PDB entry 8YKX | electron microscopy, 2.69 A resolution | chains B and G of the 5 polymer chains in the assembly

Chain B:
Molecule: Guanine nucleotide-binding protein G(I)/G(S)/G(T) subunit beta-1
From: Rattus norvegicus
Reference sequence: P54311 (GBB1_RAT); residue numbers follow UniProt; this construct covers 1-340
Amino-acid sequence (340 residues; each row starts with the number of its first residue):
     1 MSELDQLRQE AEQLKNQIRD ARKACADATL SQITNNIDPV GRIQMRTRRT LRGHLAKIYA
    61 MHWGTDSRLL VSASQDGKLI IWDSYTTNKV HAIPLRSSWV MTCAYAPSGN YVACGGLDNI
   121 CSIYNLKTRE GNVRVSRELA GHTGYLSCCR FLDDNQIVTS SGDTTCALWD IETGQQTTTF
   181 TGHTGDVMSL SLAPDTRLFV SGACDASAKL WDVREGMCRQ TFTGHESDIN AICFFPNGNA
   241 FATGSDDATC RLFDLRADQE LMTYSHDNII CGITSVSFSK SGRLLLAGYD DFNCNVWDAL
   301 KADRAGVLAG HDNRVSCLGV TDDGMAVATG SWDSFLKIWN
Disordered / not traced: 1-3
UniProt features mapped onto this chain:
  - modified residue: Ser2 (N-acetylserine), His266 (Phosphohistidine)

Chain G:
Molecule: Guanine nucleotide-binding protein G(I)/G(S)/G(O) subunit gamma-2
From: Bos taurus
Reference sequence: P63212 (GBG2_BOVIN); residue numbers follow UniProt; this construct covers 1-71
Amino-acid sequence (71 residues; numbered 1 to 71; the number before each row is that of its first residue):
     1 MASNNTASIA QARKLVEQLK MEANIDRIKV SKAAADLMAY CEAHAKEDPL LTPVPASENP
    61 FREKKFFCAI L
Disordered / not traced: 1-6, 65-71
UniProt features mapped onto this chain:
  - modified residue: Ala2 (N-acetylalanine), Cys68 (Cysteine methyl ester)
  - lipidation: Cys68 (S-geranylgeranyl cysteine)

Interface between chain B and chain G:
Pairs across the interface - 76 pairs, chain B then chain G:
  Leu7(B) with Arg13(G); Val16(G)
  Leu14(B) with Val16(G); Leu19(G), hydrophobic; Lys20(G)
  Lys15(B) with Leu19(G)
  Ile18(B) with Glu22(G)
  Ala24(B) with Lys29(G)
  Cys25(B) with Arg27(G); Ile28(G), hydrogen bond (side chain-backbone); Lys29(G); Val30(G), hydrogen bond (backbone-backbone)
  Ala26(B) with Val30(G), hydrophobic
  Asp27(B) with Lys29(G); Val30(G), hydrogen bond (side chain-backbone); Ser31(G), hydrogen bond
  Ala28(B) with Val30(G)
  Leu30(B) with Ala34(G), hydrophobic
  Ile33(B) with Ala34(G), hydrophobic; Met38(G), hydrophobic
  Ile37(B) with Met38(G), hydrophobic
  Val40(B) with Leu51(G), hydrophobic
  Met45(B) with Leu50(G), hydrophobic
  Arg46(B) with Glu63(G), salt bridge
  Thr47(B) with Glu63(G)
  Arg48(B) with Phe61(G); Glu63(G), salt bridge
  Ser84(B) with Phe61(G)
  Tyr85(B) with Pro60(G); Phe61(G), hydrophobic
  Met217(B) with Met21(G), hydrophobic
  Cys218(B) with Gln18(G), hydrogen bond (backbone-side chain); Met21(G)
  Arg219(B) with Glu22(G)
  Gln220(B) with Glu22(G); Ile25(G)
  Thr221(B) with Glu22(G), hydrogen bond
  Phe235(B) with Leu37(G), hydrophobic; Tyr40(G), hydrophobic; Cys41(G), hydrophobic
  Pro236(B) with Tyr40(G)
  Asn237(B) with Tyr40(G)
  Leu252(B) with Leu37(G), hydrophobic
  Asp254(B) with Ala33(G); Leu37(G)
  Arg256(B) with Arg27(G); Ile28(G), hydrogen bond (backbone-backbone); Asp36(G), salt bridge
  Ala257(B) with Ile28(G); Val30(G), hydrophobic
  Gln259(B) with Val30(G)
  Leu261(B) with Val30(G), hydrophobic; Leu37(G), hydrophobic
  Ser279(B) with Asp48(G), hydrogen bond
  Lys280(B) with Glu47(G); Asp48(G)
  Ser281(B) with Tyr40(G); Cys41(G); His44(G); Asp48(G), hydrogen bond
  Gly282(B) with Cys41(G)
  Arg283(B) with Cys41(G); Leu51(G)
  Leu284(B) with Leu51(G), hydrophobic
  Leu300(B) with Cys41(G), hydrophobic
  Val320(B) with Leu50(G), hydrophobic
  Asp323(B) with Pro49(G)
  Gly324(B) with Pro49(G); Leu50(G)
  Met325(B) with Pro49(G), hydrophobic; Pro60(G)
  Ala326(B) with Phe61(G), hydrophobic
  Val327(B) with Leu50(G), hydrophobic
  Ile338(B) with Phe61(G), hydrophobic
  Asn340(B) with Leu50(G); Asn59(G)
Interface residues without a listed pair, chain B (61 interface residues in all): Leu4, Glu10, Ala11, Gln17, Arg22, Thr34, Ile43, Trp63, Ser67, Ala240, Asp258, Leu286, Trp339
Interface residues without a listed pair, chain G (39 interface residues in all): Ser8, Ala12, Ala23, Asp26, Lys32, Ala35, Glu42, Ala45, Val54

Overview:
61 residues of chain B face 39 of chain G across their interface; the contacts include 9 hydrogen bonds and 3
salt bridges. Polar contacts include Arg46(B)-Glu63(G), Arg48(B)-Glu63(G) and Arg256(B)-Asp36(G).
Chain B is Guanine nucleotide-binding protein G(I)/G(S)/G(T) subunit beta-1 (Rattus norvegicus) and chain G is
Guanine nucleotide-binding protein G(I)/G(S)/G(O) subunit gamma-2 (Bos taurus); the structure, Cryo-EM
structure of succinate receptor SUCR1 bound to maleic acid, was determined by electron microscopy (same
publication as 8YKV and 8YKW).
